7ERM - chains B and D of the 4 polymer chains in the assembly; structure by X-ray diffraction, 2.32 A resolution.

== Chain B (and D) ==
Name: D-tagatose 3-epimerase
Organism: Agrobacterium sp. SUL3
Notes: chain D of this document is another copy of the same molecule, construct and numbering; everything in this record applies to it too
UniProt: A0A0L6K0Q2 (A0A0L6K0Q2_9RHIZ); residues 1-282 here = UniProt positions 1-282
Sequence (283 residues; each row starts with the number of its first residue):
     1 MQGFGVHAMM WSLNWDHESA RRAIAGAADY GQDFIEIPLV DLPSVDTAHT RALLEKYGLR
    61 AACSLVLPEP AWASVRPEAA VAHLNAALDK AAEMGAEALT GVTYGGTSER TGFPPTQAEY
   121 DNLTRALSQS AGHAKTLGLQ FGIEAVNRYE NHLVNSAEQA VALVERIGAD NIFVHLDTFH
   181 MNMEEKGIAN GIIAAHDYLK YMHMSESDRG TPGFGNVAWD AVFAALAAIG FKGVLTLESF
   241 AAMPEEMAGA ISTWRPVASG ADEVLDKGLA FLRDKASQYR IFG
Sequence notes: expression tag (283)
Ion coordination: Mg2+: E144, D177, E238
Reported in the primary citation:
  - mutagenesis - P38N, P38N/V102A/Y201L/I251R (6.3-fold), V102A, V102I, T107N, Y201L, Y201V, T236K: increased catalytic activity on D-fructose
  - mutagenesis - P38N/V102A/Y201L, P38N/V102A/Y201L/S207N, P38N/V102A/Y201L/S207N/I251R: increased stability
  - catalytic residues: E144, D177, H203, E238

== Chain B / chain D interface ==
Pairs across the interface (19):
  E158(B) with R280(D), salt bridge
  K186(B) with Q278(D), hydrogen bond (backbone-side chain)
  G187(B) with Q278(D)
  A189(B) with A224(D), hydrophobic
  N190(B) with Q278(D), hydrogen bond (side chain-backbone); Y279(D)
  I193(B) with A224(D); A227(D), hydrophobic; A228(D), hydrophobic
  A224(B) with A189(D), hydrophobic; I193(D)
  A227(B) with I193(D), hydrophobic
  A228(B) with I193(D), hydrophobic; A228(D), hydrophobic
  Q278(B) with K186(D), hydrogen bond (side chain-backbone); G187(D); N190(D), hydrogen bond (backbone-side chain)
  Y279(B) with G187(D); N190(D)
Also at the interface, not in a pair above, chain B (13 interface residues in all): H196, I229
Also at the interface, not in a pair above, chain D (12 interface residues in all): I229

== Summary ==
Chain B and chain D form an interface of 13 and 12 residues respectively; the contacts include 4 hydrogen
bonds and 1 salt bridge. Polar contacts include E158(B)-R280(D), K186(B)-Q278(D) and N190(B)-Q278(D). From the
paper: catalytic residues E144(B), D177(B) and H203(B) among others; P38N, P38N/V102A/Y201L/I251R and V102A of
chain B, among others, increase catalytic activity on D-fructose; 11 substitutions were tested in all.
Both chains are D-tagatose 3-epimerase (Agrobacterium sp. SUL3). Entry 7ERM (Crystal structure of D-allulose
3-epimerase from Agrobacterium sp. SUL3) was determined by X-ray diffraction, deposited together with 7ERN and
7ERO.
